PDB entry 6U5O | electron microscopy, 3.70 A resolution | chains L and Q of the 5 polymer chains in the assembly

# Chain L
Name: RNA-directed RNA polymerase L
Source organism: Human metapneumovirus (strain CAN97-83)
Notes: EC 2.7.7.48, 2.1.1.56, 2.7.7.-, 2.7.7.88
UniProt: Q6WB93 (L_HMPVC); residue numbers follow UniProt; this construct covers 1-2005
Amino-acid sequence (2030 residues; row label = number of the first residue in the row; numbers below 1 keep their minus sign (Met-24 is residue -24)):
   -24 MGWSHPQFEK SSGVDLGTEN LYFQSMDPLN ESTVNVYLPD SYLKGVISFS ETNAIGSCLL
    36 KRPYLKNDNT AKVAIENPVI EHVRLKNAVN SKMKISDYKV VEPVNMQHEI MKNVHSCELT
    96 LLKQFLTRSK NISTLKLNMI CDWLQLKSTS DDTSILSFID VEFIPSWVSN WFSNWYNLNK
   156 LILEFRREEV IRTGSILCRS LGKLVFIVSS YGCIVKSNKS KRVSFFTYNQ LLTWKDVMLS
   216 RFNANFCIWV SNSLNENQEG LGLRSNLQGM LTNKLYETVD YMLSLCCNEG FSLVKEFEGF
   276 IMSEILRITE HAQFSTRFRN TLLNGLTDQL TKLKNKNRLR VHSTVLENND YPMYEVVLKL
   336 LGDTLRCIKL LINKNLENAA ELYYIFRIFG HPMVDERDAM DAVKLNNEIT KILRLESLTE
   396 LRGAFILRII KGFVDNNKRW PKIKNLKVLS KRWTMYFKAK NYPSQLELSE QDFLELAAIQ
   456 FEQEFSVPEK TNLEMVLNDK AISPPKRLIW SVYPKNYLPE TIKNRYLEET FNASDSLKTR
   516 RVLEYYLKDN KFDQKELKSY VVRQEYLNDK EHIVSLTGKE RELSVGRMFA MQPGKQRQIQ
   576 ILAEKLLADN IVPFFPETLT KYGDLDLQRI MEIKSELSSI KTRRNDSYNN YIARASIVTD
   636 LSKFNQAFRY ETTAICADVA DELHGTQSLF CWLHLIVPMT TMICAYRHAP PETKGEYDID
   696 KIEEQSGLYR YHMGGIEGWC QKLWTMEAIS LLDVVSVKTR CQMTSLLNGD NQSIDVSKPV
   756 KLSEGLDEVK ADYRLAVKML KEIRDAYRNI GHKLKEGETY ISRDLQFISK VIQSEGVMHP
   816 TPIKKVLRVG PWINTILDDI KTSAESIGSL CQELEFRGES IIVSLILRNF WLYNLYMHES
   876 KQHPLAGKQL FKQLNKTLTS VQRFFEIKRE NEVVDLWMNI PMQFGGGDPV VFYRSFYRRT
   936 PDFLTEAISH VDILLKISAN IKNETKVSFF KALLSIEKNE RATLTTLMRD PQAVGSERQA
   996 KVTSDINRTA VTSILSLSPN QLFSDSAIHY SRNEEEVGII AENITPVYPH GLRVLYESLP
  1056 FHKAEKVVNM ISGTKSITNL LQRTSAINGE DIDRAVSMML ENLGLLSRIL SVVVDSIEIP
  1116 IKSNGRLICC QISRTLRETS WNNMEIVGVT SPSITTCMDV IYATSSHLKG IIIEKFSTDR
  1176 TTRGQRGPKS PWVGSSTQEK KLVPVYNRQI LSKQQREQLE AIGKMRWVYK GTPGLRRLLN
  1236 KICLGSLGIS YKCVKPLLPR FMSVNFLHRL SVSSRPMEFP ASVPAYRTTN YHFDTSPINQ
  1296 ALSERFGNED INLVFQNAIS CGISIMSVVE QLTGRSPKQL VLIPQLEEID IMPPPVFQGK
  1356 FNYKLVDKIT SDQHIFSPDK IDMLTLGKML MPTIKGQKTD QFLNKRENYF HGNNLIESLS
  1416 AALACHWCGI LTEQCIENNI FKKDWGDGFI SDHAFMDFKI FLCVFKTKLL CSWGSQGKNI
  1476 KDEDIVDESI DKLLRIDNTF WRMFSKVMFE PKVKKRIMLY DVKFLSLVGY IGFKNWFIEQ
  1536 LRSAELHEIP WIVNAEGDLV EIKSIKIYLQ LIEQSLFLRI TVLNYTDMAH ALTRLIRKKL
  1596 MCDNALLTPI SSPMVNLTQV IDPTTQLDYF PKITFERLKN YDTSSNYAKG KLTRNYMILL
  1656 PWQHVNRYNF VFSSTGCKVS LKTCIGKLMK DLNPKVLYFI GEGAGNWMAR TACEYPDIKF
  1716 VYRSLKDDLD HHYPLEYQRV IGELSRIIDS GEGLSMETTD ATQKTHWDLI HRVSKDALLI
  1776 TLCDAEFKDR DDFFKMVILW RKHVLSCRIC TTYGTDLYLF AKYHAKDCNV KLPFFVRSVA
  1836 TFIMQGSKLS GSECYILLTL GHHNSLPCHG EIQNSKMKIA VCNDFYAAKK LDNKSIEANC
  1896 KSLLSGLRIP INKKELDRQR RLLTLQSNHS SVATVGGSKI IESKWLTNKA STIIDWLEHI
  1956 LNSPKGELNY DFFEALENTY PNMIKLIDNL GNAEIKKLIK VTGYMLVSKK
Disordered / not traced: -24 to 7, 607-625, 1381-2005
Sequence notes: initiating methionine (-24); expression tag (-23 to 0)
What the authors report for this chain:
  - mutagenesis - D745A: abolished catalytic activity
  - catalytic residues: Asp745
  - contacts within the chain: Thr1040-Gln1353 (hydrogen bond)

# Chain Q
Name: Phosphoprotein
Source organism: Human metapneumovirus (strain CAN97-83)
UniProt: Q8B9Q8 (PHOSP_HMPVC); residue numbers follow UniProt; this construct covers 1-294
Amino-acid sequence (319 residues; row label = number of the first residue in the row; numbers below 1 keep their minus sign (Met-24 is residue -24)):
   -24 MGHHHHHHHH SSGVDLGTEN LYFQSMSFPE GKDILFMGNE AAKLAEAFQK SLRKPSHKRS
    36 QSIIGEKVNT VSETLELPTI SRPTKPTILS EPKLAWTDKG GAIKTEAKQT IKVMDPIEEE
    96 EFTEKRVLPS SDGKTPAEKK LKPSTNTKKK VSFTPNEPGK YTKLEKDALD LLSDNEEEDA
   156 ESSILTFEER DTSSLSIEAR LESIEEKLSM ILGLLRTLNI ATAGPTAARD GIRDAMIGIR
   216 EELIADIIKE AKGKAAEMME EEMNQRTKIG NGSVKLTEKA KELNKIVEDE STSGESEEEE
   276 ELKDTQENNQ EDDIYQLIM
Disordered / not traced: -24 to 170, 237-294
Sequence notes: initiating methionine (-24); expression tag (-23 to 0)
Curated features (UniProtKB/Swiss-Prot):
  - region: Met12 to Arg28 (Binding to monomeric RNA-free nucleoprotein), Lys123 to Phe128 (Binding to host phosphatase PP1), Lys135 to Ser157 (Binding to protein M2-1), Ser169 to Asn194 (Oligomerization and binding to RNA-directed RNA polymerase L), Leu251 to Asp279 (Binding to RNA-directed RNA polymerase L), Gln281 to Met294 (Binding to the N-RNA complex)
  - modified residue (Phosphoserine): Ser106, Ser148, Ser157, Ser158, Ser168, Ser171

# Chain L / chain Q interface
Pairs across the interface (60; chain L residue first):
  Leu390(L) with Leu189(Q); Thr192(Q); Leu193(Q)
  Glu391(L) with Leu189(Q)
  Thr394(L) with Gly188(Q); Leu189(Q); Thr192(Q), hydrogen bond
  Val423(L) with Leu187(Q), hydrophobic
  Leu424(L) with Glu180(Q)
  Ser425(L) with Glu180(Q); Glu181(Q)
  Lys426(L) with Glu177(Q); Glu181(Q), salt bridge
  Gln446(L) with Met185(Q)
  Leu449(L) with Met185(Q), hydrophobic; Gly188(Q)
  Glu450(L) with Ser184(Q)
  Ala453(L) with Gly188(Q); Arg191(Q), hydrogen bond (backbone-side chain)
  Gln455(L) with Arg191(Q); Ile212(Q)
  Glu457(L) with Glu216(Q)
  Gln458(L) with Glu216(Q), hydrogen bond (side chain-backbone)
  Lys533(L) with Glu217(Q), salt bridge
  Val537(L) with Glu217(Q); Leu218(Q); Asp221(Q)
  Arg538(L) with Asp221(Q), salt bridge; Glu225(Q), salt bridge
  Gln539(L) with Asp209(Q)
  Asn543(L) with Ala203(Q); Arg204(Q)
  Tyr645(L) with Ile195(Q); Ala198(Q), hydrogen bond (side chain-backbone); Gly199(Q); Arg208(Q), hydrogen bond
  Glu646(L) with Ala196(Q)
  Ala649(L) with Ile195(Q)
  Ile650(L) with Thr192(Q); Ile195(Q), hydrophobic
  Asp653(L) with Ile195(Q); Arg208(Q), salt bridge; Arg215(Q), salt bridge
  Glu657(L) with Arg215(Q), salt bridge
  Gly660(L) with Arg215(Q); Glu217(Q)
  Thr661(L) with Arg215(Q); Glu217(Q)
  Gln662(L) with Arg208(Q); Asp209(Q), hydrogen bond (side chain-backbone); Ile212(Q); Gly213(Q), hydrogen bond (side chain-backbone); Ile214(Q); Arg215(Q), hydrogen bond (backbone-side chain)
  Ser663(L) with Arg208(Q), hydrogen bond
  Cys666(L) with Arg208(Q)
  His669(L) with Pro200(Q)
  Leu670(L) with Ala203(Q), hydrophobic
  Met674(L) with Pro200(Q); Arg204(Q)
Interface residues without a listed pair, chain L (39 interface residues in all): Leu393, Arg397, Ala452, Val462, Leu542, Asp656

# Overview
Chain L and chain Q form an interface of 39 and 29 residues respectively, with 9 hydrogen bonds and 7 salt
bridges. Polar contacts include Lys426(L)-Glu181(Q), Lys533(L)-Glu217(Q) and Arg538(L)-Asp221(Q). The paper
reports the catalytic residue Asp745(L); D745A of chain L abolishes catalytic activity.
Here chain L is RNA-directed RNA polymerase L and chain Q is Phosphoprotein, both from Human metapneumovirus
(strain CAN97-83). Entry 6U5O (Structure of the Human Metapneumovirus Polymerase bound to the phosphoprotein
tetramer) was determined by electron microscopy.
